Entry 4HTC (X-ray diffraction, 2.30 A resolution); this record covers chains L and H of the 3 polymer chains in the assembly.

== Chain L ==
Name: Alpha-thrombin (small subunit)
Organism: Homo sapiens
Notes: EC 3.4.21.5
UniProtKB: P00734 (THRB_HUMAN); residues 1-14 here correspond to UniProt positions 336-349 (UniProt number = residue number + 335)
Chain sequence (36 residues; row label = number of the first residue in the row; a row labelled like 14A-14N holds insertion residues (14A, then the next letters in order)):
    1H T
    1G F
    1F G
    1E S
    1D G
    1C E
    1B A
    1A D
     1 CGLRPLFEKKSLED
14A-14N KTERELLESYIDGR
Not modelled in the structure: 1H, 1G, 14N
UniProt features mapped onto this chain:
  - site: Arg14N (Cleavage)

== Chain H ==
Name: Alpha-thrombin (large subunit)
Organism: Homo sapiens
Notes: EC 3.4.21.5
UniProtKB: P00734 (THRB_HUMAN); the construct lacks a stretch of the UniProt sequence and is renumbered around it, so the offset changes along the chain: 16-36 = UniProt 364-384; 37-60 = UniProt 386-409; 61-77 = UniProt 419-435; 78-97 = UniProt 437-456; 7 more segments
Chain sequence (259 residues; each row starts with the number of its first residue; note: 1 number in that range is skipped by the numbering (no residue carries it; nothing is unmodelled there); a row labelled like 60A-60I holds insertion residues (60A, then the next letters in order)):
    16 IVEGSDAEIGMSPWQVMLFRK
   36A S
    37 PQELLCGASLISDRWVLTAAHCLL
60A-60I YPPWDKNFT
    61 ENDLLVRIGKHSRTRYE
   77A R
    78 NIEKISMLEKIYIHPRYNWR
   97A E
    98 NLDRDIALMKLKKPVAFSDYIHPVCLPDRETA
129A-129C ASL
   130 LQAGYKGRVTGWGNLKETWT
149A-149E ANVGK
   150 GQPSVLQVVNLPIVERPVCKDSTRIRITDNMFCAG
  184A Y
   185 KP
186A-186D DEGK
   187 RGDACEGDSGGPFVMKSP
204A-204B FN
   205 NRWYQMGIVSWGE
   219 GCD
  221A R
   222 DGKYGFYTHVFRLKKWIQKVIDQFGE
Not modelled in the structure: 247
UniProt features mapped onto this chain:
  - region: Ala183 to Val200 (High affinity receptor-binding region which is also known as the TP508 peptide)
  - active site (Charge relay system): His57, Asp102, Ser195
  - glycosylation: Asn60G (N-linked (GlcNAc...) (complex) asparagine)
Disulfides: Cys42-Cys58, Cys168-Cys182, Cys191-Cys220
Covalent attachments: N-acetylglucosamine (NAG) linked to Asn60G

== Chain L / chain H interface ==
Pairs across the interface - 57 pairs, chain L then chain H:
  Cys1(L) - Pro120(H)
  Cys1(L) - Val121(H)
  Cys1(L) - Cys122(H)  disulfide
  Cys1(L) - Arg206(H)  hydrogen bond (backbone-side chain)
  Asp1A(L) - His119(H)  hydrogen bond (backbone-side chain)
  Asp1A(L) - Arg206(H)
  Gly2(L) - Pro120(H)  hydrogen bond (backbone-backbone)
  Gly2(L) - Val121(H)
  Gly2(L) - Cys122(H)
  Gly2(L) - Asn205(H)
  Gly2(L) - Arg206(H)
  Gly2(L) - Trp207(H)  hydrogen bond (backbone-backbone)
  Leu3(L) - His119(H)
  Leu3(L) - Asn205(H)
  Leu3(L) - Arg206(H)
  Arg4(L) - Met26(H)  hydrogen bond (side chain-backbone)
  Arg4(L) - Pro28(H)
  Arg4(L) - Trp29(H)
  Arg4(L) - Arg137(H)
  Arg4(L) - Trp207(H)
  Pro5(L) - Ser115(H)
  Pro5(L) - Asp116(H)
  Leu6(L) - Asp116(H)
  Phe7(L) - Glu23(H)
  Phe7(L) - Ile24(H)
  Phe7(L) - Gly25(H)
  Phe7(L) - Met26(H)  hydrophobic
  Glu8(L) - Lys202(H)  salt bridge
  Glu8(L) - Asn205(H)
  Glu8(L) - Trp207(H)  hydrogen bond
  Asp14(L) - Glu23(H)
  Asp14(L) - Met26(H)
  Asp14(L) - Arg137(H)  salt bridge
  Asp14(L) - Trp207(H)
  Lys14A(L) - Asp21(H)
  Lys14A(L) - Glu23(H)  hydrogen bond (backbone-side chain)
  Thr14B(L) - Arg137(H)  hydrogen bond
  Thr14B(L) - Asn159(H)  hydrogen bond
  Glu14C(L) - Arg137(H)
  Glu14C(L) - Lys202(H)  salt bridge
  Glu14C(L) - Trp207(H)
  Glu14E(L) - Lys135(H)  salt bridge
  Glu14E(L) - Asn159(H)  hydrogen bond
  Glu14E(L) - Tyr184A(H)  hydrogen bond
  Glu14E(L) - Lys186D(H)  salt bridge
  Leu14F(L) - Lys135(H)
  Leu14F(L) - Gly136(H)
  Leu14F(L) - Arg137(H)
  Leu14F(L) - Asn159(H)
  Leu14F(L) - Trp207(H)  hydrophobic
  Ser14I(L) - Tyr134(H)
  Ser14I(L) - Lys135(H)  hydrogen bond (side chain-backbone)
  Tyr14J(L) - Leu129C(H)
  Tyr14J(L) - Tyr134(H)
  Tyr14J(L) - Met201(H)
  Tyr14J(L) - Lys202(H)  hydrogen bond (side chain-backbone)
  Gly14M(L) - Lys135(H)
Interface residues without a listed pair, chain L (21 interface residues in all): Ala1B, Lys9, Leu14G
Interface residues without a listed pair, chain H (30 interface residues in all): Tyr117, Gly133, Pro204, Asn204B
Inter-chain disulfides: Cys1(L)-Cys122(H)

== Overview ==
21 residues of chain L and 30 residues of chain H are in contact; the contacts include 1 disulfide bond, 13
hydrogen bonds and 5 salt bridges. Polar contacts include Glu8(L)-Lys202(H), Glu14E(L)-Lys135(H) and
Asp14(L)-Arg137(H). N-acetylglucosamine is covalently linked to Asn60G(H).
Here chain L is Alpha-thrombin (small subunit) and chain H is Alpha-thrombin (large subunit), both from Homo
sapiens. Entry 4HTC (The refined structure of the hirudin-thrombin complex) was determined by X-ray
diffraction.
